Entry 1QWC (X-ray diffraction, 2.30 A resolution); this record covers chain A.

Chain A:
Molecule: Nitric-oxide synthase, brain
Source organism: Rattus norvegicus
Notes: EC 1.14.13.39
UniProtKB: P29476 (NOS1_RAT); numbering as in UniProt (aligned over 298-716)
Amino-acid sequence (420 residues; row label = number of the first residue in the row):
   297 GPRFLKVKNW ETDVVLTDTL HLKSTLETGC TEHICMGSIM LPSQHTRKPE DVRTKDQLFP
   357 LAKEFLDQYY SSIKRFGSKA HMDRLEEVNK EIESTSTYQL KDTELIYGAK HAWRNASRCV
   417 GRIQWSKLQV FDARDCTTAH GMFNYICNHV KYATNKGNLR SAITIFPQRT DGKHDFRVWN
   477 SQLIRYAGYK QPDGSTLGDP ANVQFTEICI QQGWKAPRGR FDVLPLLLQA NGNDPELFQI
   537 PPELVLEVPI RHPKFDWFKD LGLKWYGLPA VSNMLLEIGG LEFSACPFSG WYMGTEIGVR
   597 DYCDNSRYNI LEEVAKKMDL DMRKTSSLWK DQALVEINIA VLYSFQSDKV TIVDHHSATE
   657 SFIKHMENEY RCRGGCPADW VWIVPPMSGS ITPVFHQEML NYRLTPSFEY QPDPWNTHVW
Sequence notes: cloning artifact (297)
Bound ions: Zn2+: C326, C331; heme Fe near C415 (its only coordinating residue here)
Ligand contacts:
  - N-(3-(aminomethyl)benzyl)acetamidine (14W): Q478, P565, V567, G586, W587, E592, W678
  - tetrahydrobiopterin (H4B): W306, S334, M336, R596, W676, V677, W678, F691, H692, Q693, E694
  - heme (HEM): W409, A412, R414, C415, V416, G417, Q420, L424, S457, M570, F584, S585, G586, W587, M589, E592, V649, W678, F704, Y706
Curated features (UniProtKB/Swiss-Prot):
  - binding site ((6R)-L-erythro-5,6,7,8-tetrahydrobiopterin): S334, V677, W678, F691
  - binding site (heme b): C415, Y706
  - binding site (L-arginine): Q478, W587, Y588, E592
  - mutagenesis: Y588 (Y588F: No decrease in nitric-oxide synthase activity; Y588H: 50% decrease of nitric-oxide synthase activity; Y588S: 30% decrease of nitric-oxide synthase activity)

Summary:
Ligands of chain A: heme, tetrahydrobiopterin and N-(3-(aminomethyl)benzyl)acetamidine. C326 and C331 form the
Zn2+ site. UniProt lists 4 (6R)-L-erythro-5,6,7,8-tetrahydrobiopterin-binding residues, heme b-binding
residues C415 and Y706, 4 L-arginine-binding residues and one mutagenesis site.
Chain A is Nitric-oxide synthase, brain (Rattus norvegicus); the structure, Rat neuronal nitric oxide synthase
oxygenase domain in complex with W1400 inhibitor, was determined by X-ray diffraction, deposited together with
1QW4, 1QW5 and 1QW6.
